3V52 - chains H and L of the 3 polymer chains in the assembly; structure by X-ray diffraction, 1.70 A resolution.

[Chain H]
Protein: Anti-MHC-I monoclonal antibody, 64-3-7 H chain
Source organism: Mus musculus
Notes: antibody fragment or engineered binder
Sequence (216 residues; row label = number of the first residue in the row):
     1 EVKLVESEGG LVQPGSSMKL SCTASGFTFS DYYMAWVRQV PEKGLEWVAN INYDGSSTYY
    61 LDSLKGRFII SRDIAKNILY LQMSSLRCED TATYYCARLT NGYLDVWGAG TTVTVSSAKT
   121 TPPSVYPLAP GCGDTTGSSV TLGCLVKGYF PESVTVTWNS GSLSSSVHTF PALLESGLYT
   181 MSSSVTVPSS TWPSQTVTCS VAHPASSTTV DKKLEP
Not modelled in the structure: 1
Disulfide bonds: Cys-22/Cys-96, Cys-144/Cys-199

[Chain L]
Protein: Anti-MHC-I monoclonal antibody, 64-3-7 L chain
Source organism: Mus musculus
Notes: antibody fragment or engineered binder
Sequence (218 residues; row label = number of the first residue in the row):
     1 DVVMTQTPLS LPVSLGDQAS ISCRSSQSLV HSNGNTYLHW YLQKPGQSPN LLIYKVSNRF
    61 SGVPDRFSGS GSGTDFTLKI SRVEAEDLGV YFCSQSTHVP TFGGGTKLEI KRADAAPTVS
   121 IFPPSSEQLT SGGASVVCFL NNFYPKDINV KWKIDGSERQ NGVLNSWTDQ DSKDSTYSMS
   181 STLTLTKDEY ERHNSYTCEA THKTSTSPIV KSFNRNEC
Disulfide bonds: Cys-23/Cys-93, Cys-138/Cys-198

[Chain H / chain L interface]
Pairs across the interface (73; chain H residue first):
  Gln-39(H) with Gln-43(L), hydrogen bond; Phe-92(L)
  Lys-43(H) with Phe-92(L)
  Leu-45(H) with Phe-92(L), hydrophobic; Phe-102(L)
  Trp-47(H) with Pro-100(L), hydrophobic; Phe-102(L), hydrophobic
  Tyr-59(H) with Val-99(L); Pro-100(L)
  Tyr-95(H) with Gln-43(L), hydrogen bond; Ser-48(L)
  Asn-101(H) with Tyr-37(L); Lys-55(L)
  Gly-102(H) with His-39(L), hydrogen bond (backbone-side chain); Ser-96(L), hydrogen bond (backbone-side chain)
  Tyr-103(H) with His-39(L); Tyr-41(L); Leu-51(L), hydrophobic; Tyr-54(L), hydrophobic
  Leu-104(H) with Tyr-41(L), hydrogen bond (backbone-side chain); Leu-51(L)
  Asp-105(H) with Leu-51(L); Phe-60(L)
  Trp-107(H) with Tyr-41(L); Pro-49(L)
  Gly-108(H) with Ser-48(L), hydrogen bond (backbone-side chain)
  Ala-109(H) with Ser-48(L), hydrogen bond (backbone-side chain)
  Tyr-126(H) with Ser-125(L); Glu-127(L); Gln-128(L); Ser-131(L)
  Pro-127(H) with Ser-125(L); Glu-127(L)
  Leu-128(H) with Phe-122(L); Val-137(L), hydrophobic; Phe-139(L), hydrophobic
  Ala-129(H) with Phe-122(L)
  Pro-130(H) with Phe-122(L)
  Cys-132(H) with Pro-123(L), hydrophobic; Phe-213(L), hydrophobic; Glu-217(L); Cys-218(L), disulfide
  Gly-133(H) with Glu-217(L)
  Thr-141(H) with Ser-120(L); Phe-122(L)
  Leu-145(H) with Ser-135(L)
  Lys-147(H) with Gln-128(L); Ser-135(L); Thr-184(L), hydrogen bond
  Ser-165(H) with Lys-173(L), hydrogen bond (backbone-side chain)
  His-168(H) with Asn-141(L); Asn-142(L), hydrogen bond; Ser-178(L), hydrogen bond
  Thr-169(H) with Thr-168(L)
  Phe-170(H) with Phe-139(L), hydrophobic; Asn-141(L); Ser-166(L); Thr-168(L); Ser-178(L); Met-179(L); Ser-180(L)
  Pro-171(H) with Ser-166(L), hydrogen bond (backbone-side chain); Trp-167(L)
  Leu-173(H) with Leu-164(L), hydrophobic; Asn-165(L); Ser-166(L)
  Glu-175(H) with Leu-164(L)
  Ser-182(H) with Phe-139(L); Ser-180(L), hydrogen bond
  Ser-183(H) with Phe-139(L)
  Ser-184(H) with Phe-139(L); Asn-141(L), hydrogen bond
  Lys-212(H) with Glu-127(L), salt bridge
Also at the interface, not in a pair above, chain H (41 interface residues in all): Val-37, Glu-46, Gly-110, Leu-142, Gly-143, Thr-180
Also at the interface, not in a pair above, chain L (43 interface residues in all): Gln-47, Asn-50, Thr-182
Inter-chain disulfides: Cys-132(H)/Cys-218(L)

[In short]
Chain H and chain L form an interface of 41 and 43 residues respectively; the contacts include 1 disulfide
bond, 14 hydrogen bonds and 1 salt bridge. Polar contacts include Lys-212(H)/Glu-127(L), Gln-39(H)/Gln-43(L)
and Tyr-95(H)/Gln-43(L).
Here chain H is Anti-MHC-I monoclonal antibody, 64-3-7 H chain and chain L is Anti-MHC-I monoclonal antibody,
64-3-7 L chain, both from Mus musculus. Entry 3V52 (Structure of a monoclonal antibody complexed with its
MHC-I antigen) was determined by X-ray diffraction together with 3UO1, 3UYR and 3V4U from the same study.
